6D0U - chains E and F of the 3 polymer chains in the assembly; structure by X-ray diffraction, 3.25 A resolution.

[Chain E]
Name: Antibody C05 V110P/A117E mutant, heavy chain
From: Homo sapiens
Notes: antibody fragment or engineered binder
Sequence (247 residues; row label = number of the first residue in the row; a row labelled like 27A-27E holds insertion residues (27A, then the next letters in order)):
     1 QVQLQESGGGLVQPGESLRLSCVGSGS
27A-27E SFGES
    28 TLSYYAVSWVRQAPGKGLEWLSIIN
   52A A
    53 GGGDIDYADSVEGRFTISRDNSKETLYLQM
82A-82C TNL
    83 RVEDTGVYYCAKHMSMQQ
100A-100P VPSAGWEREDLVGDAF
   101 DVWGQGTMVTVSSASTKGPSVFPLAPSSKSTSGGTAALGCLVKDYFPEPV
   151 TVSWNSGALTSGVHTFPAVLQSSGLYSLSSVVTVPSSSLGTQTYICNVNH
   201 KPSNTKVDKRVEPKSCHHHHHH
Not modelled in the structure: 1, 215-222
Disulfide bonds: Cys22-Cys92, Cys140-Cys196

[Chain F]
Name: Antibody C05, light chain
From: Homo sapiens
Notes: antibody fragment or engineered binder
Sequence (214 residues; row label = number of the first residue in the row):
     1 DIQLTQSPSSLSASVGDRVTLTCQASQDIRKFLNWYQQKPGKGPKLLIYD
    51 ASNLQRGVPSRFSGGGSGTDFTLIISSLQPEDVGTYYCQQYDGLPFTFGG
   101 GTKVVIKRTVAAPSVFIFPPSDEQLKSGTASVVCLLNNFYPREAKVQWKV
   151 DNALQSGNSQESVTEQDSKDSTYSLSSTLTLSKADYEKHKVYACEVTHQG
   201 LSSPVTKSFNRGEC
Not modelled in the structure: 214
Disulfide bonds: Cys23-Cys88, Cys134-Cys194

[Interface between chain E and chain F]
Contacting residue pairs - 58 pairs, chain E then chain F:
  Gln39(E) - Gln38(F)  hydrogen bond
  Gln39(E) - Tyr87(F)  hydrogen bond
  Leu45(E) - Phe98(F)
  Trp47(E) - Leu94(F)  hydrophobic
  Trp47(E) - Pro95(F)  hydrophobic
  Trp47(E) - Phe96(F)
  Asp58(E) - Leu94(F)
  Tyr91(E) - Gln38(F)
  Tyr91(E) - Lys42(F)
  Tyr91(E) - Gly43(F)
  Met96(E) - Tyr49(F)  hydrophobic
  Val100L(E) - Tyr91(F)
  Gly100M(E) - Tyr91(F)
  Gly100M(E) - Phe96(F)
  Asp100N(E) - Tyr91(F)
  Ala100O(E) - Asn34(F)
  Ala100O(E) - Tyr36(F)
  Ala100O(E) - Tyr49(F)  hydrophobic
  Phe100P(E) - Tyr36(F)  hydrogen bond (backbone-side chain)
  Phe100P(E) - Leu46(F)
  Phe100P(E) - Gln89(F)
  Asp101(E) - Leu46(F)
  Trp103(E) - Tyr36(F)
  Trp103(E) - Pro44(F)
  Phe122(E) - Ser121(F)
  Phe122(E) - Gln124(F)
  Pro123(E) - Ser121(F)
  Pro123(E) - Glu123(F)
  Ala125(E) - Phe118(F)
  Ser130(E) - Phe116(F)
  Ser132(E) - Ser114(F)
  Ser132(E) - Phe116(F)
  Ala137(E) - Phe116(F)  hydrophobic
  Ala137(E) - Phe118(F)
  Leu141(E) - Gln124(F)
  Leu141(E) - Ser131(F)
  Lys143(E) - Ser131(F)
  His164(E) - Asn137(F)
  His164(E) - Asn138(F)  hydrogen bond
  His164(E) - Ser174(F)
  Phe166(E) - Leu135(F)  hydrophobic
  Phe166(E) - Ser162(F)
  Phe166(E) - Thr164(F)
  Phe166(E) - Ser174(F)
  Phe166(E) - Leu175(F)
  Phe166(E) - Ser176(F)
  Pro167(E) - Ser162(F)  hydrogen bond (backbone-side chain)
  Pro167(E) - Val163(F)
  Val169(E) - Gln160(F)
  Val169(E) - Glu161(F)
  Val169(E) - Ser162(F)
  Leu170(E) - Gln160(F)  hydrogen bond (backbone-side chain)
  Gln171(E) - Gln160(F)
  Val181(E) - Leu135(F)  hydrophobic
  Thr183(E) - Asn137(F)
  Lys209(E) - Glu123(F)  salt bridge
  Lys214(E) - Pro120(F)
  Lys214(E) - Asp122(F)  salt bridge
Interface residues without a listed pair, chain E (42 interface residues in all): Val37, Lys43, Gly44, Glu46, Ile50, Tyr59, His95, Val121, Leu124, Ser127, Leu138
Interface residues without a listed pair, chain F (43 interface residues in all): Val115, Pro119, Ser127, Thr129, Val133, Asp167, Thr180, Lys207

[Summary]
Chain E and chain F form an interface of 42 and 43 residues respectively, with 6 hydrogen bonds and 2 salt
bridges. Polar contacts include Lys209(E)-Glu123(F), Lys214(E)-Asp122(F) and Gln39(E)-Gln38(F).
Chain E is Antibody C05 V110P/A117E mutant, heavy chain and chain F is Antibody C05, light chain, both from
Homo sapiens; the structure, Crystal structure of C05 V110P/A117E mutant bound to H3 influenza hemagglutinin,
HA1 subunit, was determined by X-ray diffraction.
